PDB entry 9ERK | electron microscopy, 2.80 A resolution | chains C and D of the 6 polymer chains in the assembly

Chain C:
Protein: Na(+)-translocating ferredoxin:NAD(+) oxidoreductase complex subunit C
From: Acetobacterium woodii DSM 1030
Notes: EC 7.2.1.2
UniProt: H6LC32 (RNFC_ACEWD); numbering as in UniProt (aligned over 1-443)
Amino-acid sequence (443 residues; row label = number of the first residue in the row):
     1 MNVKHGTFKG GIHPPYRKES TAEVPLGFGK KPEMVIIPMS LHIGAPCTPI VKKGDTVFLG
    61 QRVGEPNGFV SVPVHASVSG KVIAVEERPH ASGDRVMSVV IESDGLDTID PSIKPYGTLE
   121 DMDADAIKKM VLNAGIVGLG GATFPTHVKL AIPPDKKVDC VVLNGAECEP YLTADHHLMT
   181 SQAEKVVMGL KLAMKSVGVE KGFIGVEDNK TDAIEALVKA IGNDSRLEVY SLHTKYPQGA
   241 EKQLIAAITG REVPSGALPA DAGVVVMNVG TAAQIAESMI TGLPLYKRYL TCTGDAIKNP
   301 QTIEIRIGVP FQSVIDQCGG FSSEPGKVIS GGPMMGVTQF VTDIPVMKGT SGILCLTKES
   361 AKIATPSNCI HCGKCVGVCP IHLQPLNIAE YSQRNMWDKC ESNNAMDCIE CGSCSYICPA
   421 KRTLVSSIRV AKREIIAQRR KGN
Swiss-Prot annotation at these positions:
  - binding site ([4Fe-4S] cluster): C369, C372, C375, C379, C408, C411, C414, C418
Bound ions: 4Fe-4S cluster Fe site 1: C369, C372, C375, C418; 4Fe-4S cluster Fe site 2: C379, C408, C411, C414
Ligand contacts:
  - FMN (flavin mononucleotide): G138, L139, G140, K149, N164, A166, E167, C168, Y236, G239, A240, E241, V266, M267, N268, T271, M335, I409, C411
  - 4Fe-4S cluster (SF4), molecule 1: C369, I370, H371, C372, G373, K374, C375, L386, C418, P419, A420, R422, L424
  - 4Fe-4S cluster (SF4), molecule 2: C379, P380, I381, P385, C408, I409, E410, C411, G412, S413, C414, V425, I428

Chain D:
Protein: Na(+)-translocating ferredoxin:NAD(+) oxidoreductase complex subunit D
From: Acetobacterium woodii DSM 1030
Notes: EC 7.2.1.2
UniProt: H6LC31 (RNFD_ACEWD); residue numbers follow UniProt; this construct covers 1-318
Amino-acid sequence (318 residues; row label = number of the first residue in the row):
     1 MNELNLTVSS SPHIRAKHST ASIMQNVIIA LLPALAVAGY VFGLWALALV AICVISSVAT
    61 EAVIQKLLKK PITVNDWSAV VTGVLLAFNL PINAPWWIGV VGSVFAIAIV KQCFGGLGQN
   121 FINPALAARA FLLASWPGHM TSTAYIPLTD TVTTATPLAL LKAGETGSMP STLDLFTGLN
   181 GVYGCIGEIS ALALLIGGLY LIYKGIISWR IPTIYLLTIA IFALLVGQDP IVHMVSGGVM
   241 LGAFFMATDY ASSPVTAKGQ IIYAIGCGLI TMIIRLYGGY PEGCSYSILL MNVATPLIER
   301 FTKERIYGVT KIKKEAKA
Swiss-Prot annotation at these positions:
  - modified residue: T156 (FMN phosphoryl threonine)
Glycans and other covalent adducts: flavin mononucleotide (FMN) linked to T156
Ligand contacts:
  - FMN (flavin mononucleotide): N89, R129, Y145, P157, L158, A159, G184, C185, E188, G237, G238, L241, G242, M246, Y280, P281, E282, G283, C284, S285, Y286
  - riboflavin (RBF): I23, M24, V27, S78, V81, T82, L85, K111, G116, L117, G118, N120, N123, P124, A125, I206, I207, F245, M246, T248, D249, Y250, A251
Reported in the primary citation:
  - mutagenesis - F245A: unchanged growth
  - mutagenesis - N123A, D249A: abolished growth
  - mutagenesis - N123A, D249A: abolished catalytic activity

How chain C and chain D interact:
Residue-residue contacts (59; chain C residue first):
  K9(C) - E304(D)  salt bridge
  K242(C) - Y307(D)  hydrogen bond (backbone-side chain)
  E252(C) - R305(D)  salt bridge
  E252(C) - Y307(D)
  E252(C) - G308(D)  hydrogen bond (side chain-backbone)
  V253(C) - Y307(D)
  V253(C) - G308(D)
  S255(C) - V309(D)
  E324(C) - L4(D)
  G326(C) - L6(D)
  G326(C) - T7(D)  hydrogen bond (backbone-backbone)
  K327(C) - T7(D)
  K327(C) - S9(D)  hydrogen bond
  I329(C) - H13(D)
  P333(C) - P12(D)
  P333(C) - H13(D)  hydrogen bond (backbone-backbone)
  M334(C) - S11(D)
  M334(C) - I14(D)  hydrophobic
  M335(C) - S11(D)
  G336(C) - S11(D)  hydrogen bond (backbone-side chain)
  G336(C) - H13(D)  hydrogen bond (backbone-side chain)
  T338(C) - T7(D)
  T338(C) - V8(D)
  T338(C) - S9(D)  hydrogen bond (side chain-backbone)
  T338(C) - H13(D)
  Q339(C) - L6(D)
  Q339(C) - V8(D)
  F340(C) - L6(D)
  F340(C) - V8(D)  hydrophobic
  N368(C) - L117(D)
  C369(C) - L117(D)
  C369(C) - G118(D)
  I370(C) - T20(D)
  I370(C) - L117(D)  hydrophobic
  I370(C) - Y250(D)
  H371(C) - G118(D)
  H371(C) - Y250(D)
  C372(C) - Y250(D)  hydrophobic
  K374(C) - H18(D)
  I381(C) - I306(D)
  I381(C) - Y307(D)  hydrogen bond (backbone-backbone)
  H382(C) - E304(D)  salt bridge
  H382(C) - R305(D)
  H382(C) - I306(D)
  L383(C) - I306(D)  hydrophobic
  N404(C) - I306(D)
  G412(C) - P12(D)
  S415(C) - P12(D)
  S415(C) - R15(D)
  Y416(C) - I14(D)
  Y416(C) - R15(D)
  Y416(C) - A16(D)  hydrogen bond (backbone-backbone)
  I417(C) - H18(D)  hydrogen bond (backbone-side chain)
  P419(C) - H18(D)
  P419(C) - S19(D)
  K421(C) - A16(D)
  K421(C) - H18(D)  hydrogen bond (side chain-backbone)
  V425(C) - S11(D)
  R429(C) - S10(D)  hydrogen bond
Interface residues without a listed pair, chain C (47 interface residues in all): A246, R251, P254, P325, V328, G332, T342, L356, I363, P380, Q384, D407, S426
Interface residues without a listed pair, chain D (30 interface residues in all): E3, G115, Q119, G205, A251, K303

In short:
Chain C and chain D form an interface of 47 and 30 residues respectively, with 13 hydrogen bonds and 3 salt
bridges. Among the polar pairs are K9(C)-E304(D), E252(C)-R305(D) and H382(C)-E304(D). The paper reports that
N123A and D249A of chain D abolish growth; N123A and D249A of chain D abolish catalytic activity.
Here chain C is Na(+)-translocating ferredoxin:NAD(+) oxidoreductase complex subunit C and chain D is
Na(+)-translocating ferredoxin:NAD(+) oxidoreductase complex subunit D, both from Acetobacterium woodii DSM
1030. Entry 9ERK (Cryo-EM structure of sodium pumping Rnf complex from Acetobacterium woodii reduced with low
potential ferredoxin (consensus ...) was determined by electron microscopy, deposited together with 9ERI, 9ERJ
and 9ERL.
